PDB entry 6XZR | electron microscopy, 3.30 A resolution | chains BP1 and CP1 of the 8 polymer chains in the assembly

# Chain BP1
Name: RNA-directed RNA polymerase catalytic subunit
Organism: Influenza C virus (strain C/Johannesburg/1/1966)
Notes: EC 2.7.7.48
UniProtKB: Q9IMP4 (RDRP_INCJH); residues 1-754 here = UniProt positions 1-754
Sequence (754 residues; row label = number of the first residue in the row):
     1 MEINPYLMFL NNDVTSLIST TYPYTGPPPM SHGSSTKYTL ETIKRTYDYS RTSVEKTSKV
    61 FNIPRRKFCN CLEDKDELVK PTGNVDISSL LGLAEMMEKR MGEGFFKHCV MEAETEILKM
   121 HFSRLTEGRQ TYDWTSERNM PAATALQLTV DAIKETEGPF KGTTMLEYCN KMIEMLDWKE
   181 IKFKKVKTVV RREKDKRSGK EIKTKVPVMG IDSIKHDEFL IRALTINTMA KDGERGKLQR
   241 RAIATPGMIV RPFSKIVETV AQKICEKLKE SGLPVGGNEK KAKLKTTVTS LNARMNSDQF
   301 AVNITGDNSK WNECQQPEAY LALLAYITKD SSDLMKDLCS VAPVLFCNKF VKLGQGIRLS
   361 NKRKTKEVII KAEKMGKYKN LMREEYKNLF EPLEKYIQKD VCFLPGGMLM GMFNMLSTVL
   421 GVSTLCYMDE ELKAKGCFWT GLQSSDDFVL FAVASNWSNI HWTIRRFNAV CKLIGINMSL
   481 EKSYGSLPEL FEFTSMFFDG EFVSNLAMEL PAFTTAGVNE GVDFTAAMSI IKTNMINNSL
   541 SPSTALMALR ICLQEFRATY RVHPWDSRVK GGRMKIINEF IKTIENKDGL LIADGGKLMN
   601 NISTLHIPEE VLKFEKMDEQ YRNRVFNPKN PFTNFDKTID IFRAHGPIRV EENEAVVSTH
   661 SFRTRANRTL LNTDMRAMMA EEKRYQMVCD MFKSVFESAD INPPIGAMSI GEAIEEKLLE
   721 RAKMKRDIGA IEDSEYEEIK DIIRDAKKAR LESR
Unresolved in the structure: 31-34, 187-210, 638-651
Curated features (UniProtKB/Swiss-Prot):
  - region: R251 to E258 (Promoter-binding site)
  - motif (Nuclear localization signal): V189 to R197, K205 to E218

# Chain CP1
Name: Polymerase basic protein 2
Organism: Influenza C virus (strain C/Johannesburg/1/1966)
UniProtKB: Q9IMP3 (PB2_INCJH); numbering as in UniProt (aligned over 1-774)
Sequence (920 residues; each row starts with the number of its first residue):
     1 MSLLLTIAKE YKRLCQDAKA AQMMTVGTVS NYTTFKKWTT SRKEKNPSLR MRWAMSSKFP
    61 IIANKRMLEE AQIPKEHNNV ALWEDTEDVS KRDHVLASAS CINYWNFCGP CVNNSEVIKE
   121 VYKSRFGRLE RRKEIMWKEL RFTLVDRQRR RVDTQPVEQR LRTGEIKDLQ MWTLFEDEAP
   181 LASKFILDNY GLVKEMRSKF ANKPLNKEVV AHMLEKQFNP ESRFLPVFGA IRPERMELIH
   241 ALGGETWIQE ANTAGISNVD QRKNDIRAVC RKVCLAANAS IMNAKSKLVE YIKSTSMRIG
   301 ETERKLEELI LETDDVSPEV TLCKSALGGQ LGKTLSFGPM LLKKISGSGV KVKDTVYIQG
   361 VRAVQFEYWS EQEEFYGEYK SATALFSRKE RSLEWITIGG GINEDRKRLL AMCMIFCRDG
   421 DYFKDAPATI TMADLSTKLG REIPYQYVMM NWIQKSEDNL EALLYSRGIV ETNPGKMGSS
   481 MGIDGSKRAI KSLRAVTIQS GKIDMPESKE KIHLELSDNL EAFDSSGRIV ATILDLPSDK
   541 KVTFQDVSFQ HPDLAVLRDE KTAITKGYEA LIKRLGTGDN DIPSLIAKKD YLSLYNLPEV
   601 KLMAPLIRPN RKGVYSRVAR KLVSTQVTTG HYSLHELIKV LPFTYFAPKQ GMFEGRLFFS
   661 NDSFVEPGVN NNVFSWSKAD SSKIYCHGIA IRVPLVVGDE HMDTSLALLE GFSVCENDPR
   721 APMVTRQDLI DVGFGQKVRL FVGQGSVRTF KRTASQRAAS SDVNKNVKKI KMSNENLYFQ
   781 GELKTAALAQ HDEAVDNKFN KEQQNAFYEI LHLPNLNEEQ RNAFIQSLKD DPSQSANLLA
   841 EAKKLNDAQA PKVDNKFNKE QQNAFYEILH LPNLNEEQRN AFIQSLKADP SQSANLLAEA
   901 KKLNGAQAPK VDANSAGKST
Unresolved in the structure: 773-920
Sequence notes: expression tag (775-920)
What the authors report for this chain:
  - higher-order assembly contacts with a neighbouring Polymerase acidic protein: E139

# Chain BP1 / chain CP1 interface
Residue-residue contacts (214):
  H121(BP1) - T34(CP1)
  S123(BP1) - K37(CP1)  hydrogen bond
  T126(BP1) - K37(CP1)
  A143(BP1) - K37(CP1)
  A143(BP1) - W38(CP1)
  T144(BP1) - S41(CP1)
  Q147(BP1) - W38(CP1)
  K161(BP1) - V26(CP1)
  K184(BP1) - K19(CP1)
  K269(BP1) - S346(CP1)
  N278(BP1) - R149(CP1)
  N278(BP1) - F224(CP1)  hydrogen bond (side chain-backbone)
  E279(BP1) - F224(CP1)
  K281(BP1) - R149(CP1)
  A282(BP1) - D504(CP1)
  K285(BP1) - D504(CP1)
  T286(BP1) - D504(CP1)
  T289(BP1) - L385(CP1)
  S290(BP1) - E374(CP1)
  S290(BP1) - W395(CP1)
  A293(BP1) - W395(CP1)
  A293(BP1) - T397(CP1)
  R294(BP1) - W395(CP1)
  T515(BP1) - S48(CP1)
  A516(BP1) - P47(CP1)
  A516(BP1) - S48(CP1)  hydrogen bond (backbone-backbone)
  G517(BP1) - P47(CP1)
  G517(BP1) - S48(CP1)
  G517(BP1) - M51(CP1)
  V518(BP1) - M51(CP1)
  N519(BP1) - M51(CP1)
  K532(BP1) - H240(CP1)
  M535(BP1) - H240(CP1)
  I536(BP1) - R147(CP1)
  I536(BP1) - P226(CP1)
  I536(BP1) - I239(CP1)  hydrophobic
  I536(BP1) - H240(CP1)
  S539(BP1) - E245(CP1)
  E555(BP1) - R52(CP1)  salt bridge
  A558(BP1) - R52(CP1)
  T559(BP1) - R52(CP1)  hydrogen bond
  T559(BP1) - M55(CP1)
  Y560(BP1) - M51(CP1)
  Y560(BP1) - M55(CP1)  hydrophobic
  R561(BP1) - R52(CP1)
  R561(BP1) - S56(CP1)
  R573(BP1) - A99(CP1)
  R573(BP1) - S100(CP1)
  R573(BP1) - N103(CP1)  hydrogen bond
  K575(BP1) - N78(CP1)
  I576(BP1) - S100(CP1)
  I576(BP1) - N103(CP1)
  I577(BP1) - N103(CP1)
  I577(BP1) - F107(CP1)  hydrophobic
  E579(BP1) - H77(CP1)  salt bridge
  E579(BP1) - N78(CP1)
  F580(BP1) - H77(CP1)
  F580(BP1) - F107(CP1)  hydrophobic
  F580(BP1) - C108(CP1)  hydrophobic
  A593(BP1) - N103(CP1)  hydrogen bond (backbone-side chain)
  D594(BP1) - N103(CP1)  hydrogen bond
  D594(BP1) - N106(CP1)  hydrogen bond
  I602(BP1) - H240(CP1)  hydrogen bond (backbone-side chain)
  S603(BP1) - R132(CP1)  hydrogen bond
  T604(BP1) - R132(CP1)
  H606(BP1) - R128(CP1)  hydrogen bond (backbone-side chain)
  H606(BP1) - E237(CP1)
  H606(BP1) - L238(CP1)
  H606(BP1) - H240(CP1)
  I607(BP1) - L129(CP1)  hydrophobic
  V611(BP1) - F126(CP1)  hydrophobic
  L612(BP1) - L129(CP1)  hydrophobic
  F614(BP1) - S115(CP1)
  E615(BP1) - K133(CP1)  salt bridge
  Q620(BP1) - C111(CP1)
  Y621(BP1) - N106(CP1)
  R622(BP1) - S115(CP1)
  N623(BP1) - C111(CP1)
  N623(BP1) - V112(CP1)
  N623(BP1) - S115(CP1)  hydrogen bond
  R624(BP1) - W105(CP1)  hydrogen bond (backbone-side chain)
  R624(BP1) - N106(CP1)
  R624(BP1) - F107(CP1)  hydrogen bond (side chain-backbone)
  R624(BP1) - C108(CP1)
  R624(BP1) - G109(CP1)  hydrogen bond (side chain-backbone)
  R624(BP1) - P110(CP1)
  V625(BP1) - N106(CP1)
  N627(BP1) - P110(CP1)
  P628(BP1) - P204(CP1)
  K629(BP1) - M67(CP1)
  K629(BP1) - W105(CP1)
  K629(BP1) - P204(CP1)
  N630(BP1) - M67(CP1)
  P631(BP1) - A63(CP1)
  P631(BP1) - N64(CP1)  hydrogen bond (backbone-backbone)
  P631(BP1) - M67(CP1)
  P631(BP1) - L68(CP1)  hydrophobic
  P631(BP1) - W105(CP1)
  F632(BP1) - A63(CP1)  hydrophobic
  F632(BP1) - C101(CP1)  hydrophobic
  F632(BP1) - I102(CP1)  hydrophobic
  N634(BP1) - K91(CP1)
  F635(BP1) - V209(CP1)  hydrophobic
  F635(BP1) - H212(CP1)
  E652(BP1) - K216(CP1)  salt bridge
  N653(BP1) - K216(CP1)
  E654(BP1) - R125(CP1)
  E654(BP1) - R128(CP1)  salt bridge
  V657(BP1) - Y122(CP1)
  T659(BP1) - I102(CP1)
  T659(BP1) - N106(CP1)  hydrogen bond
  H660(BP1) - I102(CP1)
  H660(BP1) - N106(CP1)
  F662(BP1) - M55(CP1)  hydrophobic
  F662(BP1) - I61(CP1)  hydrophobic
  F662(BP1) - I102(CP1)  hydrophobic
  R663(BP1) - I61(CP1)
  R663(BP1) - I62(CP1)
  T664(BP1) - M51(CP1)
  T664(BP1) - P60(CP1)
  R665(BP1) - F59(CP1)
  R665(BP1) - P60(CP1)  hydrogen bond (backbone-backbone)
  R665(BP1) - I62(CP1)
  R665(BP1) - L96(CP1)
  A666(BP1) - D88(CP1)
  R668(BP1) - L96(CP1)
  E681(BP1) - K19(CP1)  salt bridge
  E682(BP1) - T39(CP1)  hydrogen bond
  E682(BP1) - T40(CP1)  hydrogen bond (side chain-backbone)
  K683(BP1) - R92(CP1)
  R684(BP1) - D17(CP1)  salt bridge
  R684(BP1) - K19(CP1)
  R684(BP1) - M23(CP1)
  Y685(BP1) - M23(CP1)  hydrophobic
  Y685(BP1) - W38(CP1)  hydrophobic
  Q686(BP1) - T39(CP1)
  Q686(BP1) - T40(CP1)
  V688(BP1) - L14(CP1)  hydrophobic
  V688(BP1) - M23(CP1)  hydrophobic
  V688(BP1) - M24(CP1)  hydrophobic
  C689(BP1) - Y32(CP1)
  C689(BP1) - F35(CP1)  hydrophobic
  M691(BP1) - Y11(CP1)  hydrophobic
  M691(BP1) - L14(CP1)  hydrophobic
  M691(BP1) - M24(CP1)  hydrophobic
  S694(BP1) - I7(CP1)
  V695(BP1) - E178(CP1)
  F696(BP1) - E178(CP1)
  E697(BP1) - F175(CP1)
  E697(BP1) - E178(CP1)  hydrogen bond (backbone-side chain)
  E697(BP1) - K207(CP1)  salt bridge
  S698(BP1) - M171(CP1)  hydrogen bond
  S698(BP1) - F175(CP1)
  S698(BP1) - E178(CP1)  hydrogen bond
  S698(BP1) - Q744(CP1)  hydrogen bond
  A699(BP1) - Y32(CP1)  hydrophobic
  D700(BP1) - Y32(CP1)  hydrogen bond
  I701(BP1) - K167(CP1)  hydrogen bond (backbone-side chain)
  I701(BP1) - Q170(CP1)
  I701(BP1) - E208(CP1)
  I701(BP1) - A211(CP1)  hydrophobic
  N702(BP1) - K167(CP1)
  N702(BP1) - M171(CP1)
  N702(BP1) - Q744(CP1)
  P704(BP1) - V29(CP1)  hydrophobic
  P704(BP1) - S30(CP1)  hydrogen bond (backbone-side chain)
  P704(BP1) - T33(CP1)
  P704(BP1) - Q744(CP1)
  I705(BP1) - V29(CP1)
  I705(BP1) - S30(CP1)
  I705(BP1) - Q744(CP1)
  G706(BP1) - T28(CP1)  hydrogen bond (backbone-side chain)
  G706(BP1) - G745(CP1)
  A707(BP1) - T28(CP1)
  A707(BP1) - G745(CP1)  hydrogen bond (backbone-backbone)
  M708(BP1) - G27(CP1)
  M708(BP1) - T28(CP1)  hydrogen bond (backbone-side chain)
  M708(BP1) - V29(CP1)  hydrogen bond (backbone-backbone)
  M708(BP1) - G745(CP1)  hydrogen bond (backbone-backbone)
  M708(BP1) - S746(CP1)
  M708(BP1) - V747(CP1)  hydrophobic
  S709(BP1) - M24(CP1)
  S709(BP1) - T25(CP1)
  S709(BP1) - G27(CP1)
  S709(BP1) - V29(CP1)
  I710(BP1) - M24(CP1)  hydrogen bond (backbone-backbone)
  G711(BP1) - Y11(CP1)
  G711(BP1) - M24(CP1)  hydrogen bond (backbone-backbone)
  A713(BP1) - G745(CP1)
  I714(BP1) - Y11(CP1)  hydrophobic
  E715(BP1) - Y11(CP1)  hydrogen bond
  E716(BP1) - M723(CP1)
  K717(BP1) - D177(CP1)  hydrogen bond (side chain-backbone)
  E720(BP1) - T725(CP1)
  E720(BP1) - F741(CP1)
  R721(BP1) - D177(CP1)  salt bridge
  K723(BP1) - M723(CP1)  hydrogen bond (side chain-backbone)
  M724(BP1) - T725(CP1)
  M724(BP1) - Q727(CP1)
  K725(BP1) - M1(CP1)
  E735(BP1) - M1(CP1)
  E735(BP1) - S2(CP1)
  I739(BP1) - L5(CP1)  hydrophobic
  I742(BP1) - L5(CP1)  hydrophobic
  I742(BP1) - K12(CP1)
  A746(BP1) - Y11(CP1)  hydrophobic
  A746(BP1) - K12(CP1)
  A746(BP1) - C15(CP1)
  R750(BP1) - Y11(CP1)  hydrogen bond
  R750(BP1) - T25(CP1)  hydrogen bond
  S753(BP1) - A21(CP1)
  R754(BP1) - A18(CP1)
  R754(BP1) - K19(CP1)
  R754(BP1) - Q22(CP1)  hydrogen bond
Interface residues without a listed pair, chain BP1 (143 interface residues in all): L146, V150, P159, K267, S297, E520, N537, P542, G572, I584, L605, P608, F626, K637, A655, V656, N667, L671, M687, F692, K693, P703, A722, D745
Interface residues without a listed pair, chain CP1 (137 interface residues in all): L4, A8, E10, A20, K36, V80, E87, V89, S90, Y104, N113, N114, I118, K119, W137, L205, N206, M213, L225, A241, W247, I345, K476, Q499, K502, I503, E507, E510, V724, G743

# Summary
143 residues of chain BP1 and 137 residues of chain CP1 are in contact; the contacts include 40 hydrogen bonds
and 9 salt bridges. Polar contacts include E555(BP1)-R52(CP1), E579(BP1)-H77(CP1) and E615(BP1)-K133(CP1).
From the paper: higher-order assembly contacts with a neighbouring Polymerase acidic protein through
E139(CP1).
Here chain BP1 is RNA-directed RNA polymerase catalytic subunit and chain CP1 is Polymerase basic protein 2,
both from Influenza C virus (strain C/Johannesburg/1/1966). Entry 6XZR (Influenza C virus polymerase in
complex with chicken ANP32A - Subclass 1) was determined by electron microscopy, deposited together with 6XZD,
6XZG, 6XZP, 6XZQ and 6Y0C.
